PDB entry 7WIZ | electron microscopy, 3.20 A resolution | chains A and B of the 4 polymer chains in the assembly

# Chain A (and B)
Name: CTP synthase
From: Drosophila melanogaster
Notes: EC 6.3.4.2; chain B of this document is another copy of the same molecule, construct and numbering; everything in this record applies to it too
UniProt: Q9VUL1 (PYRG_DROME); residue numbers follow UniProt; this construct covers 1-556
Chain sequence (556 residues; row label = number of the first residue in the row):
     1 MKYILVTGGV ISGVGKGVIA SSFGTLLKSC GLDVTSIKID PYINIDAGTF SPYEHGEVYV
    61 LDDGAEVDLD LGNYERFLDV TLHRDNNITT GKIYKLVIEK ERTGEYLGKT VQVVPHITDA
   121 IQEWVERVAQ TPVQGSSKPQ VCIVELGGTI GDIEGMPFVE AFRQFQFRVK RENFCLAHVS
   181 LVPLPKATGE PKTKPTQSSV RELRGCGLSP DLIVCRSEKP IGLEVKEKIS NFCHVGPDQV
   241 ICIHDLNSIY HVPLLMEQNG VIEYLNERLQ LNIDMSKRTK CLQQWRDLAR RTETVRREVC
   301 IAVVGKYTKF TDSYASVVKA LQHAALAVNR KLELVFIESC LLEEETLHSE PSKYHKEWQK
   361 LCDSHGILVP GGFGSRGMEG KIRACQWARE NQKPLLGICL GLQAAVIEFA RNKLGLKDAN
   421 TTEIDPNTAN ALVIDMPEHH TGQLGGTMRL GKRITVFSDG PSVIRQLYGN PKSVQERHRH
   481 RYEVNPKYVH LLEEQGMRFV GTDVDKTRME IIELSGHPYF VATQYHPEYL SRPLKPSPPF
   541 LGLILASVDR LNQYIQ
Ligand contacts:
  - AMP-PCP (ACP; phosphomethylphosphonic acid adenylate ester): Ser12, Gly13, Val14, Gly15, Lys16, Gly17, Val18, Lys38, Asp70, Glu145, Gly147, Gly148, Arg216, Ile243, His244, Asp245, Leu246, Ser248, Ile249, Val252
  - glutamine (GLN): Gly371, Gly372, Phe373, Ile398, Cys399, Leu400, Gln403, Glu423, Arg479, His480, Arg481, Tyr482, Gln524, His526
  - UTP (uridine 5'-triphosphate), molecule 1: Ser12, Lys38, Asp40, Pro41, Tyr42, His55, Gly147, Gly148, Glu154
  - UTP, molecule 2: Glu190, Pro191, Lys192, Thr193, Lys194, Gln197, Lys228
Curated features (UniProtKB/Swiss-Prot):
  - active site (For GATase activity): Cys399, His526, Glu528
What the authors report for this chain:
  - specificity-determining residues: Arg481 (proposed by the authors, not directly observed)
  - mutagenesis - K16A, K38A: decreased catalytic activity

# Interface between chain A and chain B
Residue-residue contacts (24):
  Val10(A) - Lys194(B)
  Val10(A) - Pro195(B)  hydrophobic
  Ile11(A) - Pro185(B)  hydrophobic
  Ile11(A) - Lys192(B)
  Ile11(A) - Pro195(B)
  Ser12(A) - Lys192(B)  hydrogen bond (backbone-side chain)
  Gly13(A) - Thr188(B)
  Thr149(A) - Lys194(B)
  Gly151(A) - Arg201(B)  hydrogen bond (backbone-side chain)
  Asp152(A) - Lys194(B)  salt bridge
  Asp152(A) - Arg201(B)  salt bridge
  Pro185(A) - Ile11(B)  hydrophobic
  Lys186(A) - Glu218(B)
  Thr188(A) - Gly13(B)
  Lys192(A) - Ile11(B)
  Lys192(A) - Ser12(B)  hydrogen bond (side chain-backbone)
  Lys194(A) - Val10(B)
  Lys194(A) - Thr149(B)
  Lys194(A) - Asp152(B)  salt bridge
  Pro195(A) - Val10(B)  hydrophobic
  Pro195(A) - Ile11(B)
  Arg201(A) - Gly151(B)  hydrogen bond (side chain-backbone)
  Arg201(A) - Asp152(B)  salt bridge
  Glu218(A) - Lys186(B)
Also at the interface, not in a pair above, chain A (18 interface residues in all): Ala187, Arg216, Asp245
Also at the interface, not in a pair above, chain B (18 interface residues in all): Ala187, Arg216, Asp245

# Summary
The chain A/chain B interface involves 18 residues from each chain; the contacts include 4 hydrogen bonds and
4 salt bridges. Polar pairs include Asp152(A)-Lys194(B), Asp152(A)-Arg201(B) and Ser12(A)-Lys192(B). Bound to
chain A: glutamine, AMP-PCP and UTP. The paper reports that K16A and K38A of chain A reduce catalytic
activity; the specificity determinant Arg481(A).
Chain A and chain B are both CTP synthase (Drosophila melanogaster); the structure, Structural basis for
ligand binding modes of CTP synthase, was determined by electron microscopy, deposited together with 7WJ4,
7DPT and 7DPW.
